8HRD - chains A and O of the 5 polymer chains in the assembly; structure by X-ray diffraction, 2.86 A resolution.

Chain A:
Molecule: Spike protein S1
From: Severe acute respiratory syndrome coronavirus 2
UniProtKB: P0DTC2 (SPIKE_SARS2); numbering as in UniProt (aligned over 319-541)
Amino-acid sequence (223 residues; each row starts with the number of its first residue):
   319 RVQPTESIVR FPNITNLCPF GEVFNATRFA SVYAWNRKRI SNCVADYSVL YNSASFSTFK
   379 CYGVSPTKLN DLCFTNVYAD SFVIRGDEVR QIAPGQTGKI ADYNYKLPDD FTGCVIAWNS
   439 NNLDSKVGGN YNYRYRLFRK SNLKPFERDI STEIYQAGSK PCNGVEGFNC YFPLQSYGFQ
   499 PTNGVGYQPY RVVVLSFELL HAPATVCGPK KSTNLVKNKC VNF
Disordered / not traced: 319-332, 528-541
Construct notes: variant Arg452 (Leu in P0DTC2); engineered mutation Lys478 (Thr in P0DTC2)
Swiss-Prot annotation at these positions:
  - region: Arg403 to Asp405 (Integrin-binding motif), Asn448 to Tyr451, Tyr453 to Phe456 (Immunodominant HLA epitope recognized by the CD8+)
  - glycosylation: Thr323 (O-linked (GalNAc) threonine), Ser325 (O-linked (HexNAc...) serine), Asn331 (N-linked (GlcNAc...) (complex) asparagine), Asn343 (N-linked (GlcNAc...) (complex) asparagine)
  - natural variant: Gly339 (G339D: In strain: Omicron/BA.1, Omicron/BA.2 and 4 more; G339H: In strain: Omicron/BA.2.75, Omicron/XBB.1.5 and 1 more), Arg346 (R346K: In strain: Mu/B.1.621; R346T: In strain: Omicron/BQ.1.1, Omicron/XBB.1.5 and 1 more), Leu368 (L368I: In strain: Omicron/XBB.1.5, Omicron/EG.5.1), Ser371 (S371F: In strain: Omicron/BA.2, Omicron/BA.2.12.1 and 6 more; S371L: In strain: Omicron/BA.1), Ser373 (S373P: In strain: Omicron/BA.1, Omicron/BA.2 and 7 more), Ser375 (S375F: In strain: Omicron/BA.1, Omicron/BA.2 and 7 more), Thr376 (T376A: In strain: Omicron/BA.2, Omicron/BA.2.12.1 and 5 more), Asp405 (D405N: In strain: Omicron/BA.2, Omicron/BA.2.12.1 and 6 more), Arg408 (R408S: In strain: Omicron/BA.2, Omicron/BA.2.12.1 and 6 more), Lys417 (K417N: In strain: Beta/B.1.351, Omicron/BA.1 and 8 more; K417T: In strain: Gamma/P.1), Asn440 (N440K: In strain: Omicron/BA.1, Omicron/BA.2 and 7 more), Lys444 (K444T: In strain: Omicron/BQ.1.1), 16 further natural variant entries in UniProt
  - mutagenesis: Asn331 (N331Q: Reduced viral infectivity), Asn343 (N343Q: Reduced viral infectivity), Tyr453 (Y453F: Decreased HLA binding to NF9 epitope. Increased binding affinity to human ACE2), Ala475 (A475V: Increased resistance to neutralizing antibodies), Val483 (V483A: Increased resistance to neutralizing antibodies), Glu484 (E484D: Increased replication in human TMEM106B overexpressing cells), Phe490 (F490L: Increased resistance to neutralizing antibodies and human covalescent sera neutralization), Gln493 (Q493N: Reduced host ACE2-binding affinity in vitro; Q493Y: Reduced host ACE2-binding affinity in vitro), Asn501 (N501T: Reduced host ACE2-binding affinity in vitro; N501Y: Increased binding affinity to human ACE2), His519 (H519P: Increased resistance to human covalescent sera neutralization)
Disulfide bonds: Cys336-Cys361, Cys379-Cys432, Cys391-Cys525, Cys480-Cys488
Covalent attachments: N-acetylglucosamine (NAG) linked to Asn343

Chain O:
Molecule: IMCAS74 Fab heavy chain
From: Homo sapiens
Notes: antibody fragment or engineered binder
Amino-acid sequence (235 residues; row label = number of the first residue in the row):
     1 QVQLVQSGAQ LKKPGESLKI SCKGSGYNFS RYWIAWVRHM PGKGLEVMGI IYPDDSDTRY
    61 SPSVRGQVTI SADKSTSIVY LQWSSLKASD TGIYYCARFG AGMTGMPRYF DTTRWFDPWG
   121 QGTQVTVSSA STKGPSVFPL APSSKSTSGG TAALGCLVKD YFPEPVTVSW NSGALTSGVH
   181 TFPAVLQSSG LYSLSSVVTV PSSSLGTQTY ICNVNHKPSN TKVDKRVEPK SCDKT
Disordered / not traced: 231-235
Disulfide bonds: Cys22-Cys96, Cys156-Cys212

Chain A / chain O interface:
Contacting residue pairs (28):
  Arg355(A) - Phe110(O)
  Tyr396(A) - Phe110(O)  hydrophobic
  Tyr396(A) - Thr113(O)
  Pro426(A) - Tyr109(O)
  Asp428(A) - Gly105(O)
  Asp428(A) - Met106(O)
  Asp428(A) - Tyr109(O)  hydrogen bond
  Phe429(A) - Met106(O)  hydrophobic
  Thr430(A) - Met106(O)  hydrogen bond (backbone-side chain)
  Lys462(A) - Asp57(O)  salt bridge
  Lys462(A) - Thr58(O)  hydrogen bond (side chain-backbone)
  Lys462(A) - Arg59(O)
  Pro463(A) - Arg59(O)
  Pro463(A) - Tyr109(O)  hydrophobic
  Phe464(A) - Met106(O)  hydrophobic
  Phe464(A) - Tyr109(O)  hydrophobic
  Glu465(A) - Arg59(O)
  Ser514(A) - Met106(O)
  Ser514(A) - Phe110(O)
  Phe515(A) - Met106(O)
  Glu516(A) - Pro107(O)
  Glu516(A) - Phe110(O)
  Glu516(A) - Arg114(O)  salt bridge
  Leu517(A) - Pro107(O)
  Leu518(A) - Met103(O)  hydrophobic
  Leu518(A) - Pro107(O)  hydrophobic
  Leu518(A) - Arg114(O)
  His519(A) - Met103(O)
Also at the interface, not in a pair above, chain O (12 interface residues in all): Ala101

Overview:
Chain A and chain O form an interface of 16 and 12 residues respectively; the contacts include 3 hydrogen
bonds and 2 salt bridges. Polar pairs include Lys462(A)-Asp57(O), Glu516(A)-Arg114(O) and Asp428(A)-Tyr109(O).
Covalently linked N-acetylglucosamine: at Asn343(A). UniProt lists 10 mutagenesis sites on chain A.
Chain A is Spike protein S1 (Severe acute respiratory syndrome coronavirus 2) and chain O is IMCAS74 Fab heavy
chain (Homo sapiens); the structure, Crystal structure of the receptor binding domain of SARS-CoV-2 Delta
variant in complex with IMCAS74 Fab ..., was determined by X-ray diffraction together with 7Y3N and 7Y3O from
the same study.
